Entry 2WOF (X-ray diffraction, 2.25 A resolution); this record covers chains A and B.

# Chain A (and B)
Molecule: Primary amine oxidase
Source organism: Escherichia coli
Notes: EC 1.4.3.6; chain B of this document is another copy of the same molecule, construct and numbering; everything in this record applies to it too
UniProt: P46883 (AMO_ECOLI); residues 1-727 here correspond to UniProt positions 31-757 (UniProt number = residue number + 30)
Chain sequence (727 residues; numbered 1 to 727; the number before each row is that of its first residue):
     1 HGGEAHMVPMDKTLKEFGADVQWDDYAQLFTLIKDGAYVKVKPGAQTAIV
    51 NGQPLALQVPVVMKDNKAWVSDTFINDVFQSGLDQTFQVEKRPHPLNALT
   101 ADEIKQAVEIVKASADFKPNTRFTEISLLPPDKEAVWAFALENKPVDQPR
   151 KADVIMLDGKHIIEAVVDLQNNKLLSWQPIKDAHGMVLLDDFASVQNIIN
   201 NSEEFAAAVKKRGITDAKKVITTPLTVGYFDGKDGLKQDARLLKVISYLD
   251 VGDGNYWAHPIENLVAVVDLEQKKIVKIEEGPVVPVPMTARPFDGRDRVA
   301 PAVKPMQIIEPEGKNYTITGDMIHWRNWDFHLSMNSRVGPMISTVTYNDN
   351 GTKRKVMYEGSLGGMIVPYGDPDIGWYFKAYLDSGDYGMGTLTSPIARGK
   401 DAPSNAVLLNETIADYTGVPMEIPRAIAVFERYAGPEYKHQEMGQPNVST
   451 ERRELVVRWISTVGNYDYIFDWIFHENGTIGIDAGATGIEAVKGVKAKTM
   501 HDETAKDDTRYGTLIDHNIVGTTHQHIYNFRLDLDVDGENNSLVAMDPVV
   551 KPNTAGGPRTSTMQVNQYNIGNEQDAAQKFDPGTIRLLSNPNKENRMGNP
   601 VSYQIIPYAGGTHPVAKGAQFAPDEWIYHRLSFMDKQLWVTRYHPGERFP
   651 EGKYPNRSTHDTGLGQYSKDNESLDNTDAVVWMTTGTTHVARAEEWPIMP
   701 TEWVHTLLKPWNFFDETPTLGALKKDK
Unresolved in the structure: 1-6, 726-727 (chain B: 1-5, 727)
Modified residues: Y466 (5-(2-carboxy-2-aminoethyl)-2-hydroxy-1,4-benzoquinone; TPQ)
Bound ions: Cu ion: Y466, H524, H689; Na+ site 1: D533, L534, D535, D678, A679; Na+ site 2: E573, Y667
Swiss-Prot annotation at these positions:
  - active site: D383 (Proton acceptor), Y466 (Schiff-base intermediate with substrate)
  - binding site (substrate): Y381 to L392, V463 to Y468
  - binding site (Cu cation): H524, H526, H689
  - binding site (Ca(2+)): D533, L534, D535, E573, Y667, D670, E672, D678, A679
  - binding site (Mn(2+)): D533, D535, D678
  - modified residue: Y466 (2',4',5'-topaquinone)
What the authors report for this chain:
  - Cu ion coordination: H524, H526, H689
  - catalytic residues: D383 (citing earlier work)
  - conformationally variable residues (side-chain flip): D670

# Chain A / chain B interface
Contacting residue pairs (328; chain A residue first):
  D24(A) with K40(B), salt bridge
  Y26(A) with L29(B), hydrophobic; K40(B); V41(B); K42(B), hydrogen bond (side chain-backbone); A45(B); T47(B), hydrogen bond (side chain-backbone); A48(B); I49(B), hydrophobic
  A27(A) with L29(B), hydrophobic
  L29(A) with Y26(B), hydrophobic; A27(B), hydrophobic
  K40(A) with D24(B), salt bridge; Y26(B)
  V41(A) with Y26(B)
  K42(A) with Y26(B), hydrogen bond (backbone-side chain)
  A45(A) with Y26(B)
  T47(A) with Y26(B), hydrogen bond (backbone-side chain)
  A48(A) with Y26(B)
  I49(A) with Y26(B), hydrophobic
  L189(A) with M443(B), hydrophobic
  F230(A) with P558(B), hydrophobic
  K233(A) with P558(B)
  Y256(A) with E442(B), hydrogen bond
  W257(A) with E442(B), hydrogen bond
  R291(A) with R596(B)
  F293(A) with H440(B); V448(B)
  D294(A) with V448(B)
  R296(A) with K724(B)
  D297(A) with A722(B); L723(B); K724(B), hydrogen bond (backbone-backbone)
  R298(A) with E716(B), salt bridge; L720(B); G721(B), hydrogen bond (side chain-backbone); A722(B); L723(B); K724(B)
  V299(A) with A722(B), hydrogen bond (backbone-backbone); K724(B)
  V303(A) with N315(B); R326(B)
  K304(A) with E312(B), hydrogen bond (side chain-backbone); G313(B); K314(B), hydrogen bond (side chain-backbone); N315(B), hydrogen bond (backbone-side chain)
  P305(A) with E310(B); P311(B); E312(B)
  M306(A) with I309(B); E310(B); N405(B); E431(B); R453(B)
  Q307(A) with Q307(B); I308(B); I309(B), hydrogen bond (backbone-backbone)
  I308(A) with Q307(B)
  I309(A) with P305(B); M306(B); Q307(B), hydrogen bond (backbone-backbone); I309(B), hydrophobic
  E310(A) with P305(B); M306(B)
  P311(A) with P305(B)
  E312(A) with K304(B), hydrogen bond (backbone-side chain); P305(B)
  G313(A) with K304(B)
  K314(A) with K304(B), hydrogen bond (backbone-side chain)
  N315(A) with K304(B), hydrogen bond (side chain-backbone)
  R326(A) with V303(B)
  P368(A) with M563(B)
  Y369(A) with R559(B), hydrogen bond (backbone-side chain); M563(B)
  G370(A) with R559(B); T562(B); M563(B), hydrogen bond (backbone-backbone)
  P372(A) with N553(B); A555(B), hydrophobic; T562(B)
  Y377(A) with P558(B), hydrophobic; R559(B), hydrogen bond (backbone-side chain)
  L392(A) with M443(B), hydrophobic
  S394(A) with Q441(B)
  P395(A) with K439(B)
  A397(A) with N447(B)
  G399(A) with Y433(B); E451(B)
  K400(A) with Y433(B), hydrogen bond (backbone-side chain); G435(B); P436(B); S449(B)
  D401(A) with Y433(B); P436(B); K439(B), salt bridge; S449(B), hydrogen bond
  A402(A) with Y433(B), hydrogen bond (backbone-side chain)
  P403(A) with Y433(B)
  N405(A) with M306(B)
  E431(A) with M306(B)
  Y433(A) with K400(B), hydrogen bond (side chain-backbone); D401(B); A402(B), hydrogen bond (side chain-backbone); P403(B); R458(B)
  P436(A) with K400(B); I469(B), hydrophobic; T701(B), hydrogen bond (backbone-side chain)
  E437(A) with P700(B); T701(B), hydrogen bond (backbone-backbone)
  Y438(A) with T487(B); I698(B), hydrophobic; M699(B); T701(B)
  K439(A) with D401(B), salt bridge; I460(B); D467(B); T487(B), hydrogen bond (backbone-side chain); G488(B), hydrogen bond (backbone-backbone)
  H440(A) with F293(B); G464(B); N465(B); D467(B), salt bridge; I489(B)
  Q441(A) with S394(B); T462(B); D467(B), hydrogen bond (backbone-side chain)
  E442(A) with Y256(B), hydrogen bond; W257(B), hydrogen bond
  M443(A) with L392(B), hydrophobic
  N447(A) with A397(B)
  V448(A) with F293(B); D294(B)
  S449(A) with K400(B); D401(B), hydrogen bond
  E451(A) with G399(B)
  R452(A) with P700(B); T701(B), hydrogen bond (side chain-backbone)
  R453(A) with M306(B)
  R458(A) with Y433(B)
  I460(A) with K439(B)
  T462(A) with Q441(B)
  G464(A) with H440(B)
  N465(A) with H440(B)
  D467(A) with K439(B); H440(B), salt bridge; Q441(B), hydrogen bond (side chain-backbone)
  I469(A) with P436(B), hydrophobic
  T487(A) with Y438(B); K439(B), hydrogen bond (side chain-backbone)
  G488(A) with K439(B), hydrogen bond (backbone-backbone)
  I489(A) with H440(B)
  K498(A) with M597(B)
  T499(A) with R596(B); M597(B)
  M500(A) with M597(B), hydrogen bond (backbone-backbone); G598(B); N599(B)
  H501(A) with E594(B), salt bridge
  R510(A) with M563(B); Q564(B)
  Y511(A) with T562(B); M563(B); Q564(B)
  L514(A) with M597(B), hydrophobic; N599(B)
  I515(A) with M597(B)
  D516(A) with R596(B), salt bridge; M597(B)
  H517(A) with R596(B), hydrogen bond; M597(B)
  P548(A) with Q620(B)
  V550(A) with Q620(B); A622(B)
  N553(A) with P372(B)
  A555(A) with P372(B), hydrophobic
  P558(A) with F230(B), hydrophobic; K233(B); Y377(B)
  R559(A) with Y369(B), hydrogen bond (side chain-backbone); G370(B); D371(B); Y377(B), hydrogen bond (side chain-backbone); F621(B); E625(B), salt bridge
  T560(A) with A622(B); D624(B), hydrogen bond; E625(B), hydrogen bond (backbone-side chain)
  S561(A) with F621(B); A622(B), hydrogen bond (side chain-backbone); E625(B), hydrogen bond
  T562(A) with G370(B); P372(B); Y511(B)
  M563(A) with P368(B); Y369(B); G370(B), hydrogen bond (backbone-backbone); R510(B); Y511(B); Q620(B); F621(B), hydrophobic
  Q564(A) with R510(B)
  D581(A) with K617(B), salt bridge
  P582(A) with Y608(B); P614(B); V615(B), hydrogen bond (backbone-backbone)
  G583(A) with V615(B); K617(B)
  I585(A) with P614(B), hydrophobic
  E594(A) with H501(B), salt bridge
  N595(A) with A693(B)
  R596(A) with R291(B); T499(B); D516(B), salt bridge; H517(B), hydrogen bond
  M597(A) with T499(B); M500(B), hydrogen bond (backbone-backbone); L514(B); I515(B); D516(B); H517(B)
  G598(A) with M500(B)
  N599(A) with M500(B); L514(B)
  Y608(A) with Y608(B), hydrophobic
  A609(A) with G610(B); G611(B), hydrogen bond (backbone-backbone)
  G610(A) with A609(B); G610(B)
  G611(A) with A609(B), hydrogen bond (backbone-backbone)
  T612(A) with L707(B); K709(B), hydrogen bond (backbone-side chain)
  H613(A) with K709(B)
  P614(A) with P582(B); I585(B), hydrophobic
  V615(A) with P582(B), hydrogen bond (backbone-backbone); G583(B)
  K617(A) with D581(B), salt bridge; P582(B)
  Q620(A) with V550(B); M563(B)
  F621(A) with V550(B); R559(B); S561(B); M563(B), hydrophobic
  A622(A) with V550(B); T560(B); S561(B), hydrogen bond (backbone-side chain)
  D624(A) with T560(B), hydrogen bond
  E625(A) with R559(B), salt bridge; T560(B), hydrogen bond (side chain-backbone); S561(B), hydrogen bond
  V690(A) with I585(B), hydrophobic; W711(B)
  A691(A) with W711(B)
  R692(A) with K709(B); P710(B), hydrogen bond (side chain-backbone); W711(B); N712(B)
  A693(A) with N595(B); N712(B), hydrogen bond (backbone-side chain); F714(B); D715(B); E716(B); T717(B)
  E694(A) with P710(B); W711(B); N712(B), hydrogen bond (side chain-backbone); F713(B), hydrogen bond (side chain-backbone); F714(B), hydrogen bond (side chain-backbone); E716(B); T717(B); P718(B)
  W696(A) with E716(B); T717(B), hydrogen bond (backbone-backbone)
  P697(A) with T717(B); L720(B)
  I698(A) with Y438(B), hydrophobic; H440(B); T717(B), hydrogen bond (backbone-side chain)
  M699(A) with Y438(B)
  P700(A) with E437(B); R452(B)
  T701(A) with P436(B), hydrogen bond (side chain-backbone); E437(B), hydrogen bond (backbone-backbone); Y438(B); R452(B), hydrogen bond (backbone-side chain)
  E702(A) with K709(B), salt bridge
  L707(A) with T612(B)
  K709(A) with T612(B), hydrogen bond (side chain-backbone); H613(B); R692(B); E702(B), salt bridge
  P710(A) with R692(B), hydrogen bond (backbone-side chain); E694(B)
  W711(A) with V690(B); A691(B); R692(B); E694(B)
  N712(A) with R692(B); A693(B), hydrogen bond (side chain-backbone); E694(B), hydrogen bond (backbone-side chain)
  F713(A) with E694(B), hydrogen bond (backbone-side chain)
  F714(A) with A693(B); E694(B), hydrogen bond (backbone-side chain)
  D715(A) with A693(B)
  E716(A) with R298(B), salt bridge; A693(B); W696(B)
  T717(A) with A693(B); E694(B); W696(B), hydrogen bond (backbone-backbone); P697(B); I698(B), hydrogen bond (side chain-backbone)
  P718(A) with E694(B)
  L720(A) with F293(B); R298(B); P697(B)
  G721(A) with R298(B), hydrogen bond (backbone-side chain)
  A722(A) with R298(B); V299(B), hydrogen bond (backbone-backbone)
  L723(A) with D297(B); R298(B); V299(B)
  K724(A) with R296(B), hydrogen bond (side chain-backbone); D297(B), hydrogen bond (backbone-backbone); R298(B)
Also at the interface, not in a pair above, chain A (169 interface residues in all): D371, D373, R432, G435, N477, T513, T523, H524, Q525, M546, V549, G556, V565, T584, Q604, I606, T688, E695
Also at the interface, not in a pair above, chain B (172 interface residues in all): D234, P292, G295, D373, W376, P395, R432, T450, N477, K498, T513, T523, H524, Q525, P548, V549, G556, V565, Q604, I606, T688, E695, W703

# In short
169 residues of chain A and 172 residues of chain B are in contact; the contacts include 79 hydrogen bonds and
18 salt bridges. Polar pairs include D24(A)-K40(B), R298(A)-E716(B) and D401(A)-K439(B). The paper reports the
catalytic residue D383(A); Cu ion coordination by H524(A), H526(A) and H689(A).
Chain A and chain B are both Primary amine oxidase (Escherichia coli); the structure, EDTA treated E. coli
copper amine oxidase, was determined by X-ray diffraction (same publication as 2WO0 and 2WOH).
